PDB entry 2RMA | X-ray diffraction, 2.10 A resolution | chains C and O of the 20 polymer chains in the assembly

[Chain C (and O)]
Name: Peptidyl-prolyl cis-trans isomerase
From: Homo sapiens
Notes: EC 5.2.1.8; chain O of this document is another copy of the same molecule, construct and numbering; everything in this record applies to it too
Reference sequence: P62937 (PPIA_HUMAN); residues 2-165 here correspond to UniProt positions 1-164 (UniProt number = residue number - 1)
Sequence (165 residues; each row starts with the number of its first residue):
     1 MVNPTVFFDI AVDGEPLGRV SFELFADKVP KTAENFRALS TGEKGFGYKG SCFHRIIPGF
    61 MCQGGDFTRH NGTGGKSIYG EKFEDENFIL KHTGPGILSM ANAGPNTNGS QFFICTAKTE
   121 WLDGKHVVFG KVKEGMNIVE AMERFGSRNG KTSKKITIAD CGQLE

[How chain C and chain O interact]
Contacting residue pairs - 11 pairs, chain C then chain O:
  Lys-31(C) with Glu-81(O), salt bridge; Lys-82(O)
  Tyr-79(C) with Gly-80(O); Glu-81(O), hydrogen bond (backbone-backbone)
  Gly-80(C) with Tyr-79(O); Gly-80(O)
  Glu-81(C) with Lys-31(O), salt bridge; Tyr-79(O), hydrogen bond (backbone-backbone)
  Lys-82(C) with Lys-31(O); Glu-84(O), salt bridge
  Glu-84(C) with Lys-82(O), salt bridge

[Summary]
Chain C and chain O each contribute 6 residues to their interface; the contacts include 2 hydrogen bonds and 4
salt bridges. Among the polar pairs are Lys-31(C)/Glu-81(O), Lys-82(C)/Glu-84(O) and Tyr-79(C)/Glu-81(O).
Both chains are Peptidyl-prolyl cis-trans isomerase (Homo sapiens). Entry 2RMA (Crystal structures of
cyclophilin A complexed with cyclosporin A and N-methyl-4-[(E)-2-butenyl]-4,4-dimethylthreonine cyclosporin A)
was determined by X-ray diffraction (same publication as 2RMB).
